6X8L - chains C and B of the 6 polymer chains in the assembly; structure by X-ray diffraction, 2.45 A resolution.

== Chain C ==
Molecule: Caspase-7
From: Homo sapiens
Notes: EC 3.4.22.60; fragment: p11
UniProtKB: P55210 (CASP7_HUMAN), isoform P55210-3; residues 199-303 here correspond to UniProt positions 232-336 (UniProt number = residue number + 33)
Sequence (113 residues; each row starts with the number of its first residue):
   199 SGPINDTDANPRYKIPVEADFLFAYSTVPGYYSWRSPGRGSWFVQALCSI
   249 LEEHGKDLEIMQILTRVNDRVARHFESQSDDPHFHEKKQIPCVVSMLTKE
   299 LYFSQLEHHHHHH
Unresolved in the structure: 199-211, 303-311
Construct notes: expression tag (304-311)

== Chain B ==
Molecule: Caspase-7
From: Homo sapiens
Notes: EC 3.4.22.60; fragment: p20
UniProtKB: P55210 (CASP7_HUMAN), isoform P55210-3; residues 1-198 here correspond to UniProt positions 34-231 (UniProt number = residue number + 33)
Sequence (198 residues; each row starts with the number of its first residue):
     1 MADDQGCIEEQGVEDSANEDSVDAKPDRSSFVPSLFSKKKKNVTMRSIKT
    51 TRDRVPTYQYNMNFEKLGKCIIINNKNFDKVTGMGVRNGTDKDAEALFKC
   101 FRSLGFDVIVYNDCSCAKMQDLLKKASEEDHTNAACFACILLSHGEENVI
   151 YGKDGVTPIKDLTAHFRGDRCKTLLEKPKLFFIQACRGTELDDGIQAD
Unresolved in the structure: 1-56, 197-198

== Interface between chain C and chain B ==
Contacting residue pairs - 12 pairs, chain C then chain B:
  Lys212(C) - Asp193(B)  hydrogen bond (side chain-backbone)
  Lys212(C) - Gly194(B)
  Lys212(C) - Ile195(B)
  Lys212(C) - Gln196(B)
  Ile213(C) - Gly194(B)
  Ile213(C) - Ile195(B)  hydrogen bond (backbone-backbone)
  Pro214(C) - Asp192(B)
  Val215(C) - Asp192(B)  hydrogen bond (backbone-side chain)
  Val215(C) - Gly194(B)
  Glu216(C) - Asp192(B)  hydrogen bond (backbone-side chain)
  Arg264(C) - Tyr58(B)
  Arg271(C) - Glu176(B)  salt bridge
Also at the interface, not in a pair above, chain C (8 interface residues in all): Tyr229
Also at the interface, not in a pair above, chain B (8 interface residues in all): Arg167

== Overview ==
The chain C/chain B interface involves 8 residues from each chain, with 4 hydrogen bonds and 1 salt bridge.
Polar contacts include Arg271(C)-Glu176(B), Lys212(C)-Asp193(B) and Val215(C)-Asp192(B).
Here chain C is Caspase-7 and chain B is Caspase-7, both from Homo sapiens. Entry 6X8L (Caspase-7 in complex
with elongated ketomethylene inhibitor) was determined by X-ray diffraction.
